PDB entry 9ATP | electron microscopy, 3.50 A resolution | chains B and L of the 6 polymer chains in the assembly

[Chain B]
Molecule: Spike glycoprotein
Organism: Severe acute respiratory syndrome coronavirus 2
Reference sequence: P0DTC2 (SPIKE_SARS2); aligned to UniProt positions 14-1207 over residues 14-1207 (the alignment contains insertions or deletions, so no single offset holds)
Amino-acid sequence (1230 residues; row label = number of the first residue in the row):
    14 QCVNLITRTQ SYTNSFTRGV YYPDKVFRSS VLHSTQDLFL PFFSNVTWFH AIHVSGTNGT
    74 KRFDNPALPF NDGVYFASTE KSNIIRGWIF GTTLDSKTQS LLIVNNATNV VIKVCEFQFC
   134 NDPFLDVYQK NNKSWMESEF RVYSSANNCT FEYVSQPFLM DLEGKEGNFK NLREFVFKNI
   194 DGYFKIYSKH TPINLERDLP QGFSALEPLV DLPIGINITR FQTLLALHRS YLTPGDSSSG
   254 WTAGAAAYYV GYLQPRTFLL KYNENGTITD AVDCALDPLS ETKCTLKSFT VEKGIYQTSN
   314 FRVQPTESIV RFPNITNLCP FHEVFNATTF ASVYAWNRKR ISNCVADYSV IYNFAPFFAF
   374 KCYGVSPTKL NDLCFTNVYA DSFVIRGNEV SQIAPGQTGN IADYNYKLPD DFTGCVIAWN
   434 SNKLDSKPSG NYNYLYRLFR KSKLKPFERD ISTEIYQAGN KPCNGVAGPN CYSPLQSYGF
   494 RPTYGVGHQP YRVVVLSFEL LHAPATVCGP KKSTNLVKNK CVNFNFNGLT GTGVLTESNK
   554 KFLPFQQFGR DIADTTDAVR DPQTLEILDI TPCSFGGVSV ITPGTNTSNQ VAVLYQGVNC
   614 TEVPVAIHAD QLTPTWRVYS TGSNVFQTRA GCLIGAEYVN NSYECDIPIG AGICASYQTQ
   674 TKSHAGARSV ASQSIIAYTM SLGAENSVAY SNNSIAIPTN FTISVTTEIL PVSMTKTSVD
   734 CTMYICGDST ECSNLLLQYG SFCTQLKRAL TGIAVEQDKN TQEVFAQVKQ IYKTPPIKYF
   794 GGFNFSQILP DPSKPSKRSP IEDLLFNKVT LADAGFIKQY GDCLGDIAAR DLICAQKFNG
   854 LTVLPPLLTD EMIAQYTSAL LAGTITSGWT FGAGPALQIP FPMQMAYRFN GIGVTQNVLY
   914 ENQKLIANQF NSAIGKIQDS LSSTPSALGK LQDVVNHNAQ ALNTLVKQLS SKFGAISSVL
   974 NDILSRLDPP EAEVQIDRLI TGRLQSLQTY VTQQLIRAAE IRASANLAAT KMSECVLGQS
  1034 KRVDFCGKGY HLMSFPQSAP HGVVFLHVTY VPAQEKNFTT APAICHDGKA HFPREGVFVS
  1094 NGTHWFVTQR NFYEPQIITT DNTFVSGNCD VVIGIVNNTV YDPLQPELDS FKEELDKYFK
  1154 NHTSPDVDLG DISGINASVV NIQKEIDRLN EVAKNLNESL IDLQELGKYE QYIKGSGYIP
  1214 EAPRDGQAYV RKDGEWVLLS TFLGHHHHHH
Unresolved in the structure: 14-21, 64-82, 141-149, 174-182, 241-254, 304-320, 526-1243
Sequence notes: variant Ile19 (Thr in P0DTC2), Ser24 (Ala27 in P0DTC2), Ala80 (Val83 in P0DTC2), Asp139 (Gly142 in P0DTC2), Gln142 (His146 in P0DTC2), Glu179 (Gln183 in P0DTC2), Glu209 (Val213 in P0DTC2), His335 (Gly339 in P0DTC2), Thr342 (Arg346 in P0DTC2), Ile364 (Leu368 in P0DTC2), Phe367 (Ser371 in P0DTC2), Pro369 (Ser373 in P0DTC2), Phe371 (Ser375 in P0DTC2), Ala372 (Thr376 in P0DTC2), Asn401 (Asp405 in P0DTC2), Ser404 (Arg408 in P0DTC2), Asn413 (Lys417 in P0DTC2), Lys436 (Asn440 in P0DTC2), Pro441 (Val445 in P0DTC2), Ser442 (Gly446 in P0DTC2), Lys456 (Asn460 in P0DTC2), Asn473 (Ser477 in P0DTC2), Lys474 (Thr478 in P0DTC2), Ala480 (Glu484 in P0DTC2), Pro482 (Phe486 in P0DTC2), Ser486 (Phe490 in P0DTC2), Arg494 (Gln498 in P0DTC2), Tyr497 (Asn501 in P0DTC2), His501 (Tyr505 in P0DTC2), Gly610 (Asp614 in P0DTC2), Tyr651 (His655 in P0DTC2), Lys675 (Asn679 in P0DTC2), His677 (Pro681 in P0DTC2), Lys760 (Asn764 in P0DTC2), Tyr792 (Asp796 in P0DTC2), His950 (Gln954 in P0DTC2), Lys965 (Asn969 in P0DTC2); engineered mutation Ala678 (Arg682 in P0DTC2), Gly679 (Arg683 in P0DTC2), Pro813 (Phe817 in P0DTC2), Pro888 (Ala892 in P0DTC2), Pro895 (Ala899 in P0DTC2), Pro938 (Ala942 in P0DTC2), Pro982 (Lys986 in P0DTC2), Pro983 (Val987 in P0DTC2); expression tag (1208-1243)
UniProt features mapped onto this chain:
  - glycosylation (N-linked (GlcNAc...) asparagine): Asn17 (complex), Asn122 (hybrid)
Disulfide bonds: Cys128-Cys162, Cys287-Cys297, Cys332-Cys357, Cys375-Cys428, Cys387-Cys521, Cys476-Cys484

[Chain L]
Molecule: Nanosota-3C
Organism: Vicugna pacos
Amino-acid sequence (136 residues; each row starts with the number of its first residue):
     1 QVQLQESGGG LVQAGGSLRL SCAASGSIFS PNTMGWFRQA LGKQREGVAF ISSIASTSYW
    61 LPVKGRFTIT RDNTKNTVHL QMNSLIPEDT AVYYCYAVDK SQDYWGQGTQ VTVSSGGQHH
   121 HHHHGAYPYD VPDYAS
Unresolved in the structure: 116-136
Disulfide bonds: Cys22-Cys95

[How chain B and chain L interact]
Pairs across the interface (34; chain B residue first):
  Ala344(B) with Gln102(L)
  Ser345(B) with Asp103(L), hydrogen bond
  Tyr347(B) with Tyr96(L), hydrogen bond; Val98(L); Asp103(L)
  Ala348(B) with Ser101(L)
  Trp349(B) with Ser101(L)
  Asn350(B) with Ser101(L)
  Tyr445(B) with Gln39(L); Lys43(L), hydrogen bond (side chain-backbone); Gln44(L); Arg45(L)
  Asn446(B) with Arg45(L), hydrogen bond; Trp105(L)
  Leu448(B) with Phe37(L), hydrophobic; Trp105(L), hydrophobic
  Arg462(B) with Lys100(L), hydrogen bond (side chain-backbone); Ser101(L), hydrogen bond (side chain-backbone)
  Ile464(B) with Val98(L), hydrophobic; Asp99(L)
  Thr466(B) with Phe50(L); Ser58(L), hydrogen bond; Trp60(L), hydrogen bond (backbone-side chain)
  Ile468(B) with Tyr59(L)
  Asn477(B) with Lys64(L)
  Gly478(B) with Tyr59(L); Lys64(L)
  Val479(B) with Tyr59(L); Trp60(L); Leu61(L); Pro62(L)
  Ser486(B) with Trp60(L), hydrogen bond
  Pro487(B) with Trp60(L)
  Leu488(B) with Trp60(L), hydrophobic
Interface residues without a listed pair, chain B (20 interface residues in all): Tyr447
Interface residues without a listed pair, chain L (21 interface residues in all): Thr33

[In short]
20 residues of chain B and 21 residues of chain L are in contact; the contacts include 9 hydrogen bonds. Among
the polar pairs are Ser345(B)-Asp103(L), Tyr347(B)-Tyr96(L) and Tyr445(B)-Lys43(L).
Here chain B is Spike glycoprotein (Severe acute respiratory syndrome coronavirus 2) and chain L is
Nanosota-3C (Vicugna pacos). Entry 9ATP (local refinement of XBB.1.5 spike/Nanosota-3C complex) was determined
by electron microscopy, deposited together with 9ATO.
